Entry 7R5S (electron microscopy, 2.83 A resolution); this record covers chains H and K of the 17 polymer chains in the assembly.

# Chain H
Name: Centromere protein H
Organism: Homo sapiens
Reference sequence: Q9H3R5 (CENPH_HUMAN); numbering as in UniProt (aligned over 1-247)
Sequence (247 residues; each row starts with the number of its first residue):
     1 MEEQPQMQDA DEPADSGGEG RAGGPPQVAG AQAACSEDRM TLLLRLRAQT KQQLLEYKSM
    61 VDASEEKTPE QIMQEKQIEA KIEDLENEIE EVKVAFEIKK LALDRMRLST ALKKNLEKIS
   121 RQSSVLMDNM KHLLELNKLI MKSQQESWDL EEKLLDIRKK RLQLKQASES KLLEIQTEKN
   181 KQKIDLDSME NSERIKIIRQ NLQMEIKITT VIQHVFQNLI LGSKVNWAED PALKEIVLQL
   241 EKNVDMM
Unresolved in the structure: 1-34, 66-74
Swiss-Prot annotation at these positions:
  - modified residue: Met1 (N-acetylmethionine), Ser16 (Phosphoserine), Thr68 (Phosphothreonine)
  - cross-link: Lys67 (Glycyl lysine isopeptide (Lys-Gly) (interchain with G-Cter in SUMO2))
  - natural variant: Glu2 (E2K: In a colorectal cancer sample)

# Chain K
Name: Centromere protein K
Organism: Homo sapiens
Reference sequence: Q9BS16 (CENPK_HUMAN); residue numbers follow UniProt; this construct covers 1-269
Sequence (269 residues; each row starts with the number of its first residue):
     1 MNQEDLDPDS TTDVGDVTNT EEELIRECEE MWKDMEECQN KLSLIGTETL TDSNAQLSLL
    61 IMQVKCLTAE LSQWQKKTPE TIPLTEDVLI TLGKEEFQKL RQDLEMVLST KESKNEKLKE
   121 DLEREQRWLD EQQQIMESLN VLHSELKNKV ETFSESRIFN ELKTKMLNIK EYKEKLLSTL
   181 GEFLEDHFPL PDRSVKKKKK NIQESSVNLI TLHEMLEILI NRLFDVPHDP YVKISDSFWP
   241 PYVELLLRNG IALRHPEDPT RIRLEAFHQ
Unresolved in the structure: 1-18, 150-153, 193-206
Swiss-Prot annotation at these positions:
  - site: Glu96, Phe97 (Breakpoint for translocation to form KMT2A/MLL1-CENPK oncogene)

# Chain H / chain K interface
Residue-residue contacts - 145 pairs, chain H then chain K:
  Met40(H) with Thr20(K)
  Leu43(H) with Glu21(K)
  Arg47(H) with Leu24(K); Glu27(K), salt bridge; Met31(K)
  Thr50(H) with Met31(K)
  Lys51(H) with Glu27(K); Met31(K)
  Leu54(H) with Met35(K)
  Tyr57(H) with Met35(K), hydrophobic; Cys38(K); Gln39(K)
  Lys58(H) with Asp34(K), salt bridge; Cys38(K); Gln73(K)
  Ser59(H) with Ala69(K); Gln73(K)
  Met60(H) with Leu42(K), hydrophobic; Cys66(K), hydrophobic
  Val61(H) with Cys38(K), hydrophobic; Lys41(K); Leu42(K), hydrophobic
  Asp62(H) with Ser72(K); Gln73(K)
  Ala63(H) with Ala69(K), hydrophobic
  Glu65(H) with Lys41(K), salt bridge
  Ile78(H) with Val64(K), hydrophobic
  Ile82(H) with Gln63(K); Val64(K), hydrophobic; Leu67(K), hydrophobic
  Leu85(H) with Val64(K); Leu67(K), hydrophobic; Thr68(K); Leu71(K), hydrophobic
  Glu88(H) with Leu71(K)
  Ile89(H) with Leu67(K); Glu70(K); Leu71(K), hydrophobic
  Lys93(H) with Trp74(K)
  Phe96(H) with Trp74(K), hydrophobic; Lys77(K); Thr78(K); Pro79(K)
  Arg105(H) with Glu96(K), salt bridge
  Arg107(H) with Thr81(K)
  Leu108(H) with Leu89(K)
  Ala111(H) with Leu89(K), hydrophobic
  Leu112(H) with Ile90(K), hydrophobic
  Leu126(H) with Lys94(K)
  Asn129(H) with Arg101(K)
  Met130(H) with Phe97(K), hydrophobic
  His132(H) with Arg101(K), hydrogen bond
  Leu133(H) with Phe97(K), hydrophobic; Leu100(K), hydrophobic; Arg101(K); Leu104(K), hydrophobic
  Leu136(H) with Arg101(K); Leu104(K), hydrophobic
  Asn137(H) with Leu104(K)
  Leu139(H) with Leu108(K), hydrophobic
  Ile140(H) with Leu104(K), hydrophobic
  Ser143(H) with Lys111(K); Asn115(K), hydrogen bond (backbone-side chain)
  Gln144(H) with Lys111(K)
  Glu146(H) with Asn115(K), hydrogen bond
  Ser147(H) with Lys111(K); Lys114(K); Asn115(K), hydrogen bond; Leu118(K)
  Leu150(H) with Asn115(K); Leu118(K), hydrophobic; Lys119(K)
  Glu151(H) with Lys114(K), salt bridge; Leu118(K)
  Leu154(H) with Leu118(K), hydrophobic; Asp121(K); Leu122(K), hydrophobic; Glu125(K)
  Ile157(H) with Leu122(K), hydrophobic; Glu125(K); Gln126(K)
  Arg158(H) with Glu125(K), salt bridge
  Lys160(H) with Leu129(K)
  Arg161(H) with Glu125(K), salt bridge; Trp128(K); Leu129(K); Gln132(K), hydrogen bond
  Leu164(H) with Leu129(K), hydrophobic; Gln133(K)
  Lys165(H) with Gln132(K)
  Ala167(H) with Met136(K), hydrophobic
  Ser168(H) with Met136(K), hydrogen bond; Leu139(K)
  Lys171(H) with Leu139(K); Asn140(K), hydrogen bond; His143(K)
  Leu172(H) with Leu139(K)
  Glu174(H) with His143(K), salt bridge
  Ile175(H) with Leu139(K), hydrophobic; His143(K)
  Glu178(H) with Leu146(K)
  Asn191(H) with Glu155(K)
  Glu193(H) with Glu155(K)
  Arg194(H) with Glu155(K), salt bridge; Phe159(K)
  Ile195(H) with Leu162(K), hydrophobic
  Ile198(H) with Leu162(K), hydrophobic; Met166(K), hydrophobic
  Asn201(H) with Met166(K)
  Leu202(H) with Leu162(K), hydrophobic; Met166(K), hydrophobic
  Glu205(H) with Ile169(K); Lys170(K), salt bridge; Lys173(K), salt bridge
  Lys207(H) with His268(K)
  Ile208(H) with Lys173(K); Phe224(K), hydrophobic
  Thr209(H) with Tyr172(K); Lys173(K)
  Val211(H) with Phe224(K), hydrophobic; His268(K)
  Ile212(H) with Leu176(K), hydrophobic; Leu177(K), hydrophobic
  Gln213(H) with Tyr172(K), hydrogen bond; Leu176(K)
  His214(H) with Phe267(K)
  Phe216(H) with Leu176(K), hydrophobic; Thr179(K); Leu180(K), hydrophobic; Phe183(K), hydrophobic
  Asn218(H) with Asn249(K), hydrogen bond (side chain-backbone); Ile251(K)
  Leu219(H) with Leu180(K), hydrophobic; Leu184(K), hydrophobic; Leu216(K), hydrophobic
  Gly222(H) with Asn249(K)
  Ser223(H) with Phe183(K)
  Val225(H) with His187(K)
  Ile236(H) with Thr179(K)
  Gln239(H) with Tyr172(K), hydrogen bond (backbone-side chain)
  Leu240(H) with Leu176(K), hydrophobic
  Val244(H) with Ile169(K)
  Asp245(H) with Lys165(K), hydrogen bond (backbone-side chain)
  Met247(H) with Ile169(K), hydrophobic; Tyr172(K), hydrophobic
Interface residues without a listed pair, chain H (95 interface residues in all): Arg39, Leu44, Leu46, Gln53, Leu55, Lys81, Val92, Asn115, Lys153, Thr210, Val215, Ile220, Leu233
Interface residues without a listed pair, chain K (94 interface residues in all): Ile25, Cys28, Trp32, Leu57, Leu60, Ile61, Lys65, Gln75, Glu80, Ile82, Glu86, Val88, Glu105, Val107, Leu142, Phe188, Leu212, Leu245, Gly250

# Summary
95 residues of chain H face 94 of chain K across their interface; the contacts include 11 hydrogen bonds and
11 salt bridges. Polar pairs include Arg47(H)-Glu27(K), Lys58(H)-Asp34(K) and Glu65(H)-Lys41(K).
Here chain H is Centromere protein H and chain K is Centromere protein K, both from Homo sapiens. Entry 7R5S
(Structure of the human CCAN bound to alpha satellite DNA) was determined by electron microscopy together with
7PB4, 7PB8, 7PII, 7PKN, 7R5R, 7R5V, 7YWX and 7YYH from the same study.
